8FAM - chain A; structure by X-ray diffraction, 1.95 A resolution.

Chain A:
Molecule: Synaptotagmin
Source organism: Octopus bimaculoides
UniProtKB: A0A0L8IHK9 (A0A0L8IHK9_OCTBM); residues 131-259 here = UniProt positions 131-259
Sequence (131 residues; numbered 129 to 259; the number before each row is that of its first residue):
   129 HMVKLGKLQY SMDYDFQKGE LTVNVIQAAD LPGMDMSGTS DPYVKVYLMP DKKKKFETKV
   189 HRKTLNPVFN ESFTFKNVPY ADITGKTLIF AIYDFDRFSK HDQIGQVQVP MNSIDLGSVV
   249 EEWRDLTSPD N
Unresolved in the structure: 259
Differences from the reference sequence: expression tag (129-130); engineered mutation V248 (Ile in A0A0L8IHK9)
From the paper describing this entry:
  - conformationally variable residues (side-chain flip): V248
  - mutagenesis - I248V: decreased binding to Ca2+

Summary:
The paper reports that I248V reduces binding to Ca2+; conformational variability at V248.
Chain A is Synaptotagmin (Octopus bimaculoides); the structure, Edited Octopus bimaculoides Synaptotagmin 1
C2A (I248V) at room temperature, was determined by X-ray diffraction, deposited together with 8FAF.
